Entry 8BY6 (electron microscopy, 3.19 A resolution); this record covers chains A and C of the 3 polymer chains in the assembly.

== Chain A ==
Molecule: Nuclear cap-binding protein subunit 1
Source organism: Homo sapiens
UniProtKB: Q09161 (NCBP1_HUMAN); residue numbers follow UniProt; this construct covers 20-790
Chain sequence (772 residues; each row starts with the number of its first residue):
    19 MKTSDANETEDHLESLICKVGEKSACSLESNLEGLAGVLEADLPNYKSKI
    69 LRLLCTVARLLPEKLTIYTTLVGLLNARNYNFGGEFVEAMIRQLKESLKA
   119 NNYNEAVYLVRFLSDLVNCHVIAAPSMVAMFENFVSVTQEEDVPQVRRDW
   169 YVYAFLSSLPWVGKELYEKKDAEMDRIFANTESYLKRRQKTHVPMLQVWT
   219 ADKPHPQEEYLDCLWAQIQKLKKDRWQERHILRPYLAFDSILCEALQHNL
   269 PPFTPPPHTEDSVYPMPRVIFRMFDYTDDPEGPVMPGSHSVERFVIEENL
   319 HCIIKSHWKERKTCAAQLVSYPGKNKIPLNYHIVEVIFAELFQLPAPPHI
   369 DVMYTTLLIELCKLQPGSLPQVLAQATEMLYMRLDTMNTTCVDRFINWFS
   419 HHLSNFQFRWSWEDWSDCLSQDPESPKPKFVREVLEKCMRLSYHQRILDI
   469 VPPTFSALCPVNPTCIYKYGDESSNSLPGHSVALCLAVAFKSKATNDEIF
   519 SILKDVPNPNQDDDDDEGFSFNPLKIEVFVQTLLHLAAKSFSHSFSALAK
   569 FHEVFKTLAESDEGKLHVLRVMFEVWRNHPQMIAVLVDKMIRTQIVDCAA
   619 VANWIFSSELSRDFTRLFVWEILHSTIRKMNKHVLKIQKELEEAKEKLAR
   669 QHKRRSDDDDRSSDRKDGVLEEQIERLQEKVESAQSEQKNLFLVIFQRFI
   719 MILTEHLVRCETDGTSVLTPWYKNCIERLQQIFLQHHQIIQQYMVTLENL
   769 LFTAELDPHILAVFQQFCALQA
Disordered / not traced: 19-24, 529-537, 677-685
Differences from the reference sequence: initiating methionine (19); conflict Val479 (Ala in Q09161)

== Chain C ==
Molecule: Nuclear cap-binding protein subunit 3
Source organism: Homo sapiens
UniProtKB: Q53F19 (NCBP3_HUMAN); residues 561-620 here = UniProt positions 561-620
Chain sequence (60 residues; numbered 561 to 620; the number before each row is that of its first residue):
   561 KKVDHRAPGAEEDDSELQRAWGALIKEKEQSRQKKSRLDNLPSLQIEVSR
   611 ESSSGSEAES
Disordered / not traced: 561-571, 595-620
Reported in the primary citation:
  - mutagenesis - W581E: abolished binding to Nuclear cap-binding protein subunit 1 (chain A)

== Chain A / chain C interface ==
Pairs across the interface (25; chain A residue first):
  Lys330(A) - Glu572(C)  salt bridge
  Cys380(A) - Leu577(C)
  Lys381(A) - Asp574(C)  salt bridge
  Lys381(A) - Leu577(C)
  Pro384(A) - Glu576(C)
  Pro384(A) - Ala580(C)
  Pro388(A) - Leu577(C)  hydrophobic
  Pro388(A) - Leu584(C)
  Gln389(A) - Leu584(C)
  Ala392(A) - Leu584(C)  hydrophobic
  Ala392(A) - Lys588(C)
  His420(A) - Trp581(C)
  Asn423(A) - Gln578(C)  hydrogen bond (backbone-side chain)
  Phe424(A) - Leu577(C)  hydrophobic
  Phe424(A) - Gln578(C)
  Gln425(A) - Gln578(C)  hydrogen bond
  Arg427(A) - Gln578(C)
  Arg427(A) - Trp581(C)  hydrogen bond (backbone-side chain)
  Arg427(A) - Gly582(C)
  Trp428(A) - Trp581(C)  hydrophobic
  Trp428(A) - Ile585(C)  hydrophobic
  Ser429(A) - Lys588(C)
  Glu431(A) - Arg592(C)  hydrogen bond (backbone-side chain)
  Asp432(A) - Lys588(C)
  Asp432(A) - Arg592(C)  salt bridge
Also at the interface, not in a pair above, chain A (18 interface residues in all): Ile377, Glu378
Also at the interface, not in a pair above, chain C (13 interface residues in all): Glu589
From the paper, about this interface:
  - specific contacts: His420(A)-Trp581(C), Phe424(A)-Trp581(C), Trp428(A)-Trp581(C)
  - interface residues, chain A: Asn423(A), Gln425(A), Arg427(A), Glu431(A), Asp432(A)
  - interface residues, chain C: Asp574(C), Leu577(C), Gln578(C), Trp581(C), Leu584(C), Ile585(C), Arg592(C)

== Summary ==
18 residues of chain A face 13 of chain C across their interface; the contacts include 4 hydrogen bonds and 3
salt bridges. Polar pairs include Lys330(A)-Glu572(C), Lys381(A)-Asp574(C) and Asp432(A)-Arg592(C). The paper
describes contacts between His420(A) and Trp581(C), Phe424(A) and Trp581(C) and Trp428(A) and Trp581(C). The
paper reports that W581E of chain C abolishes binding to Nuclear cap-binding protein subunit 1 (chain A);
interface residues Asn423(A), Gln425(A) and Asp574(C) among others.
Here chain A is Nuclear cap-binding protein subunit 1 and chain C is Nuclear cap-binding protein subunit 3,
both from Homo sapiens. Entry 8BY6 (Structure of the human nuclear cap-binding complex bound to NCBP3(560-620)
and cap-analogue m7GpppG) was determined by electron microscopy together with 8PMP and 8PNT from the same
study.
